Entry 8VNQ (X-ray diffraction, 1.93 A resolution); this record covers chains C and B of the 4 polymer chains in the assembly.

# Chain C
Molecule: 21-nt DNA strand
Notes: engineered mutation(s): H98A
Sequence (21 nucleotides; row label = number of the first residue in the row):
   401 TTGACTCTCTTAAGAGAGTCA
Bound ions: Na+: DA413, DG414 (shared with Asn319(B) of chain B)

# Chain B
Protein: Intron-encoded endonuclease I-PpoI
Source organism: Physarum polycephalum
Notes: EC 3.1.-.-
UniProt: Q94702 (PPO1_PHYPO); residues 202-363 here correspond to UniProt positions 2-163 (UniProt number = residue number - 200)
Sequence (162 residues; each row starts with the number of its first residue):
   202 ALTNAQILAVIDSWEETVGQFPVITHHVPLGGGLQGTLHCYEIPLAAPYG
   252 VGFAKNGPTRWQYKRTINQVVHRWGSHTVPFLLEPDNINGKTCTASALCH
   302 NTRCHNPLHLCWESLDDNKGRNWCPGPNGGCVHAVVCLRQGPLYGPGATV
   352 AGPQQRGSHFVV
Differences from the reference sequence: engineered mutation Ala298 (His98 in Q94702)
Bound ions: Zn2+ site 1: Cys241, Cys300, Cys305, His310; Na+: Asn319 (shared with DA413(C), DG414(C) of chain C); Zn2+ site 2: Cys325, Cys332, His334, Cys338

# How chain C and chain B interact
Contacting residue pairs (23):
  DA413(C) with Leu316(B), base contact; Asn319(B), phosphate contact; Lys320(B), base contact; Asn323(B), hydrogen bond to the phosphate; Leu344(B), phosphate contact
  DG414(C) with Arg261(B), base contact; Thr295(B), phosphate contact; Ala296(B), sugar contact; Ser297(B), phosphate contact; Ala298(B), hydrogen bond to the phosphate; Leu316(B), sugar contact; Asn319(B), hydrogen bond to the phosphate
  DA415(C) with Arg261(B), salt bridge to the phosphate; Thr279(B), phosphate contact; Thr295(B), phosphate contact; Ala296(B), hydrogen bond to the phosphate
  DG416(C) with Asn257(B), hydrogen bond to the base; Gln263(B), base contact; Gly276(B), hydrogen bond to the phosphate
  DA417(C) with Asn257(B), base contact; Gln263(B), base contact; Arg274(B), hydrogen bond to the base
  DG418(C) with Arg274(B), hydrogen bond to the base
Also at the interface, not in a pair above, chain C (7 interface residues in all): DA412
Also at the interface, not in a pair above, chain B (17 interface residues in all): Trp275, Trp313

# Overview
The interface between chain C and chain B involves 7 residues on one side and 17 on the other, with 8 hydrogen
bonds and 1 salt bridge. Among the polar pairs are DG416(C)-Asn257(B), DA417(C)-Arg274(B) and
DG418(C)-Arg274(B). Asn319(B), DA413(C) and DG414(C) coordinate Na+.
Here chain C is a 21-nt DNA strand and chain B is Intron-encoded endonuclease I-PpoI (Physarum polycephalum).
Entry 8VNQ (Homing endonuclease H98A I-PpoI-DNA complex at pH6.0 (K+ MES) with 1 mM Mn2+ for 1800s) was
determined by X-ray diffraction, deposited together with 8VMO, 8VMP, 8VMQ, 8VMR, 8VMS, 8VMT and 35 further
entries.
